Entry 3A5D (X-ray diffraction, 4.80 A resolution (low resolution: residue-level contacts below are approximate; hydrogen-bond / salt-bridge calls are withheld)); this record covers chains A and D of the 8 polymer chains in the assembly.

# Chain A
Molecule: V-type ATP synthase alpha chain
From: Thermus thermophilus
Notes: EC 3.6.3.14
Reference sequence: Q56403 (VATA_THET8); numbering as in UniProt (aligned over 1-578)
Amino-acid sequence (578 residues; numbered 1 to 578; the number before each row is that of its first residue):
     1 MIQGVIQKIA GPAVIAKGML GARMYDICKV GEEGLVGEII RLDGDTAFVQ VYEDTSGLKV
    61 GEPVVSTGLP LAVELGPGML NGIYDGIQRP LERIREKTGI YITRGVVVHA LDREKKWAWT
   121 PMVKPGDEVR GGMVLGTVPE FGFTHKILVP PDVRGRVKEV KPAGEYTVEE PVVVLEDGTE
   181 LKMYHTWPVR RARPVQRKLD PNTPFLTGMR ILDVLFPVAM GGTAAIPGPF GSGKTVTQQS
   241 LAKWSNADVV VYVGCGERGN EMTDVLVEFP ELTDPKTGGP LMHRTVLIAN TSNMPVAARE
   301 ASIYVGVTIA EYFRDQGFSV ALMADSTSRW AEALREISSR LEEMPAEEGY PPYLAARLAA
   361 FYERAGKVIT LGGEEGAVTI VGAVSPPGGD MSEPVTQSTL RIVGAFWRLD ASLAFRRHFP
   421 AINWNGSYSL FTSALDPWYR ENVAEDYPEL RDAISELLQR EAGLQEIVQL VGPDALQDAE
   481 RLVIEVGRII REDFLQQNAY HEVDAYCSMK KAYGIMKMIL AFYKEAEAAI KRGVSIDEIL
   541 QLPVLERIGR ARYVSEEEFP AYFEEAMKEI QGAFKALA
Unresolved in the structure: 92-107, 578

# Chain D
Molecule: V-type ATP synthase beta chain
From: Thermus thermophilus
Notes: EC 3.6.3.14
Reference sequence: Q56404 (VATB_THET8); numbering as in UniProt (aligned over 1-478)
Amino-acid sequence (478 residues; each row starts with the number of its first residue):
     1 MDLLKKEYTG ITYISGPLLF VENAKDLAYG AIVDIKDGTG RVRGGQVIEV SEEYAVIQVF
    61 EETTGLDLAT TSVSLVEDVA RLGVSKEMLG RRFNGIGKPI DGLPPITPEK RLPITGLPLN
   121 PVARRKPEQF IQTGISTIDV MNTLVRGQKL PIFSGSGLPA NEIAAQIARQ ATVRPDLSGE
   181 GEKEEPFAVV FAAMGITQRE LSYFIQEFER TGALSRSVLF LNKADDPTIE RILTPRMALT
   241 VAEYLAFEHD YHVLVILTDM TNYCEALREI GAAREEIPGR RGYPGYMYTD LATIYERAGV
   301 VEGKKGSVTQ IPILSMPDDD RTHPIPDLTG YITEGQIQLS RELHRKGIYP PIDPLPSLSR
   361 LMNNGVGKGK TREDHKQVSD QLYSAYANGV DIRKLVAIIG EDALTENDRR YLQFADAFER
   421 FFINQGQQNR SIEESLQIAW ALLSMLPQGE LKRISKDHIG KYYGQKLEEI WGAPQALD
Unresolved in the structure: 1-6, 176-182, 464-478
Reported in the primary citation:
  - catalytic residues: R360 (by similarity / conservation)

# How chain A and chain D interact
Pairs across the interface - 18 pairs, chain A then chain D:
  M24(A) with L66(D)
  Y25(A) with T64(D); G65(D); L66(D)
  L42(A) with I14(D); D67(D)
  D43(A) with A69(D)
  G44(A) with A69(D)
  M344(A) with A272(D)
  A346(A) with A272(D)
  E347(A) with G282(D)
  P352(A) with E269(D); A272(D); A273(D)
  Q459(A) with R345(D)
  A475(A) with I398(D)
  Q477(A) with A397(D); G400(D)
Also at the interface, not in a pair above, chain A (23 interface residues in all): G21, R23, I40, R41, D200, Y353, A355, E363, S455, E456, L476
Also at the interface, not in a pair above, chain D (21 interface residues in all): T12, Y13, L68, R199, D225, K346, V396

# Overview
Chain A and chain D form an interface of 23 and 21 residues respectively. From the paper: the catalytic
residue R360(D).
Chain A is V-type ATP synthase alpha chain and chain D is V-type ATP synthase beta chain, both from Thermus
thermophilus; the structure, Inter-subunit interaction and quaternary rearrangement defined by the central
stalk of prokaryotic V1-ATPase, was determined by X-ray diffraction (same publication as 3A5C).
